Entry 6PKV (electron microscopy, 4.30 A resolution (low resolution: residue-level contacts below are approximate; hydrogen-bond / salt-bridge calls are withheld)); this record covers chains A and B of the 4 polymer chains in the assembly.

# Chain A (and B)
Molecule: Transient receptor potential cation channel subfamily M member 2
Organism: Danio rerio
Notes: chain B of this document is another copy of the same molecule, construct and numbering; everything in this record applies to it too
Sequence (1466 residues; row label = number of the first residue in the row; note: 39 numbers in that range are skipped by the numbering (no residue carries them; nothing is unmodelled there); numbering starts at 0; X marks 22 residues of unknown identity (built as UNK)):
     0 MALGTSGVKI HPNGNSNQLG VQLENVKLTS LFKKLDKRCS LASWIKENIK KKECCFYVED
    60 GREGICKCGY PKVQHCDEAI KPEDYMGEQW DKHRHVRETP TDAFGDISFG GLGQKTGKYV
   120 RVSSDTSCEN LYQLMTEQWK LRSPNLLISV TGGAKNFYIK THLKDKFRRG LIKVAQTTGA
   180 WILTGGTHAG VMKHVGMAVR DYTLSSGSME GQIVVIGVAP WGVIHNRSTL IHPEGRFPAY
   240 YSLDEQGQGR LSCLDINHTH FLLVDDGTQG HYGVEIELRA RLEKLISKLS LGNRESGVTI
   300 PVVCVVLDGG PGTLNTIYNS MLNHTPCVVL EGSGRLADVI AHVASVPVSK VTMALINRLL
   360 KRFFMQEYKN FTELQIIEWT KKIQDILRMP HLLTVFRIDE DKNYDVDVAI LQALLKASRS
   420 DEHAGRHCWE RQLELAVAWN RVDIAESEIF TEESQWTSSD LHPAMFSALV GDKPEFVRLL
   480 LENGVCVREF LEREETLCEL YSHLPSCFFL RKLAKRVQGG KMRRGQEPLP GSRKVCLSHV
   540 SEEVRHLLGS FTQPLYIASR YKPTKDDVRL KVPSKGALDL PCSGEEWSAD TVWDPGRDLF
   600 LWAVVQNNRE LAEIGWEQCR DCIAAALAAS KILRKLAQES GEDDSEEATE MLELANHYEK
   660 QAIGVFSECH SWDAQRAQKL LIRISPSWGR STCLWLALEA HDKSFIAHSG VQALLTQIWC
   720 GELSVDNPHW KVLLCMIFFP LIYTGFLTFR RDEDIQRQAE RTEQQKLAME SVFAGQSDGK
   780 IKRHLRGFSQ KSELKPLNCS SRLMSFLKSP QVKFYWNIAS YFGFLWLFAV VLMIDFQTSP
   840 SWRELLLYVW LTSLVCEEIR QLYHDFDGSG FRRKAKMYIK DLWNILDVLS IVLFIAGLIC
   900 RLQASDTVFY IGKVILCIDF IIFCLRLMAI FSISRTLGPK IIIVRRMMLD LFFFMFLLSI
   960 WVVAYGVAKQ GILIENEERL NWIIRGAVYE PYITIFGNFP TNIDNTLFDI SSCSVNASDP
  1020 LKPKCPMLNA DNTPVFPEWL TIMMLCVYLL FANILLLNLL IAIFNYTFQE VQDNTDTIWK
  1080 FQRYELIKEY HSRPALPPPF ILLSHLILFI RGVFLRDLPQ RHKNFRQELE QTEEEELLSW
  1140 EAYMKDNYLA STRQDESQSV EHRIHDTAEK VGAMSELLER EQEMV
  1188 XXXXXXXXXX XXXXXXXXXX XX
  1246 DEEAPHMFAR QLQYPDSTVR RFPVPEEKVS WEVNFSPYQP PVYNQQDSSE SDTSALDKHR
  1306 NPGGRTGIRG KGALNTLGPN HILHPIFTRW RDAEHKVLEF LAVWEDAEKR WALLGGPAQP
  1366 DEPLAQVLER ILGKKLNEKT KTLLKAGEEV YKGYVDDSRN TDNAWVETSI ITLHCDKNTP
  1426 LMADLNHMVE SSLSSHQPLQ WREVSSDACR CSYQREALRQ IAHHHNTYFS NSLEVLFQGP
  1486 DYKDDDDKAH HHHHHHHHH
Not modelled in the structure: 0-39, 50-102, 109-114, 202-210, 220-253, 291-292, 344-350, 366-372, 398-404, 422-424, 518-534, 562-588, 764-797, 866-868, 992-1030, 1066-1071, 1115-1119, 1291-1302, 1338-1340, 1350-1354, 1364-1368, 1384-1391, 1425-1426, 1436-1443, 1468-1504

# How chain A and chain B interact
Pairs across the interface - 17 pairs, chain A then chain B:
  Ile959(A) with Cys923(B)
  Ala963(A) with Ile920(B)
  Val966(A) with Phe919(B)
  Gly970(A) with Cys916(B)
  Ile971(A) with Tyr909(B)
  Asn975(A) with Ile833(B)
  Ile982(A) with Met832(B)
  Phe1035(A) with Tyr909(B)
  Ile1163(A) with Ile1163(B)
  His1164(A) with Arg1162(B)
  Ala1167(A) with Arg1162(B); Thr1166(B)
  Val1170(A) with Val1170(B)
  Met1173(A) with Met1173(B)
  Ser1174(A) with Met1173(B)
  Leu1177(A) with Met1173(B); Leu1176(B)
Interface residues without a listed pair, chain A (20 interface residues in all): Val962, Glu1160, Thr1166, Gly1171, Gln1181
Interface residues without a listed pair, chain B (16 interface residues in all): Val1159, Lys1169, Leu1177

# In short
The interface between chain A and chain B involves 20 residues on one side and 16 on the other.
Both chains are Transient receptor potential cation channel subfamily M member 2 (Danio rerio). Entry 6PKV
(Cryo-EM structure of the zebrafish TRPM2 channel in the apo conformation, processed with C4 symmetry) was
determined by electron microscopy, deposited together with 6PKW, 6PKX and 6D73.
